Entry 9UD4 (electron microscopy, 3.31 A resolution); this record covers chains A and F of the 6 polymer chains in the assembly.

Chain A:
Molecule: Na(+)-translocating NADH-quinone reductase subunit A
From: Vibrio cholerae O395
Notes: EC 7.2.1.1
UniProt: A5F5X1 (NQRA_VIBC3); residues 1-446 here = UniProt positions 1-446
Sequence (446 residues; row label = number of the first residue in the row):
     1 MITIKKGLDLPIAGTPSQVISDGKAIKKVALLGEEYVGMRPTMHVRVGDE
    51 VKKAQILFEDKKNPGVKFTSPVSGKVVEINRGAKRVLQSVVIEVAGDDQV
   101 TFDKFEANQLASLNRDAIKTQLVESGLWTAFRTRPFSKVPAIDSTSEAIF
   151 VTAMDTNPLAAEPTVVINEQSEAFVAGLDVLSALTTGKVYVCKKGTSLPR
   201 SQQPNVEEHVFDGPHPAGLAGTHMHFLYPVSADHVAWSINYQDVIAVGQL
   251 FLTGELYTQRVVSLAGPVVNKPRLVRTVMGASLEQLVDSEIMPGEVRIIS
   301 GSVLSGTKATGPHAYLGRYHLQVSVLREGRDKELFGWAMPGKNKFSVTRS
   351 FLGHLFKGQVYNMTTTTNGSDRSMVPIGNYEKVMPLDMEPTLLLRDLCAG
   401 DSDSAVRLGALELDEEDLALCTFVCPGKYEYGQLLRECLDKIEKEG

Chain F:
Molecule: Na(+)-translocating NADH-quinone reductase subunit F
From: Vibrio cholerae O395
Notes: EC 7.2.1.1
UniProt: A5F5Y4 (NQRF_VIBC3); residues 1-408 here = UniProt positions 1-408
Sequence (414 residues; each row starts with the number of its first residue):
     1 MSTIIFGVVMFTLIILALVLVILFAKSKLVPTGDITISINGDPEKAIVTQ
    51 PGGKLLTALAGAGVFVSSACGGGGSCGQCRVKIKSGGGDILPTELDHISK
   101 GEAREGERLACQVAVKADMDLELPEEIFGVKKWECTVISNDNKATFIKEL
   151 KLAIPDGESVPFRAGGYIQIEAPAHHVKYADFDVPEKYRGDWDKFNLFRY
   201 ESKVDEPIIRAYSMANYPEEFGIIMLNVRIATPPPNNPNVPPGQMSSYIW
   251 SLKAGDKCTISGPFGEFFAKDTDAEMVFIGGGAGMAPMRSHIFDQLKRLK
   301 SKRKMSYWYGARSKREMFYVEDFDGLAAENDNFVWHCALSDPQPEDNWTG
   351 YTGFIHNVLYENYLKDHEAPEDCEYYMCGPPMMNAAVINMLKNLGVEEEN
   401 ILLDDFGGHHHHHH
Disordered / not traced: 409-414
Construct notes: expression tag (409-414)
Ion coordination: 2Fe-2S cluster Fe: C79, C111
Residues lining bound ligands:
  - FAD (flavin-adenine dinucleotide): Y167, R210, A211, Y212, S213, N227, V228, R229, A231, T232, V240, P241, P242, G243, Q244, M245, S246, A283, F406
  - 2Fe-2S cluster (FES): L56, S67, A69, G72, G73, G74, C76, G77, Q78, C79, L109, A110, C111, Q112

How chain A and chain F interact:
Residue-residue contacts - 20 pairs, chain A then chain F:
  R40(A) - E397(F)
  P41(A) - E371(F)
  T42(A) - D372(F)
  R46(A) - E368(F)  salt bridge
  K61(A) - E371(F)
  K61(A) - D372(F)  salt bridge
  K61(A) - E397(F)  salt bridge
  K62(A) - E397(F)  salt bridge
  K62(A) - E399(F)  salt bridge
  R81(A) - E371(F)  salt bridge
  K84(A) - K392(F)
  K84(A) - N393(F)  hydrogen bond
  K84(A) - G395(F)
  R85(A) - E368(F)
  R85(A) - P370(F)
  R85(A) - E371(F)  salt bridge
  R85(A) - L394(F)  hydrogen bond (side chain-backbone)
  E445(A) - K100(F)
  G446(A) - S99(F)  hydrogen bond (backbone-side chain)
  G446(A) - G101(F)  hydrogen bond (backbone-backbone)

Summary:
Chain A and chain F form an interface of 11 and 13 residues respectively, with 4 hydrogen bonds and 7 salt
bridges. Polar pairs include R46(A)-E368(F), K61(A)-D372(F) and K61(A)-E397(F). Bound to chain F: 2Fe-2S
cluster and flavin-adenine dinucleotide.
Chain A is Na(+)-translocating NADH-quinone reductase subunit A and chain F is Na(+)-translocating
NADH-quinone reductase subunit F, both from Vibrio cholerae O395; the structure, Cryo-EM structure of
Na+-translocating NADH-ubiquinone oxidoreductase NqrB-T236Y mutant from Vibrio cholerae reduced by NADH, was
determined by electron microscopy together with 9U5G, 9UD3, 9UD5, 9UD6, 9UD8, 9UD9 and 4 further entries from
the same study.
